4RVU - chains A and D; structure by X-ray diffraction, 1.80 A resolution.

# Chain A (and D)
Molecule: Probable quinone reductase Qor (NADPH:quinone reductase) (Zeta-crystallin homolog protein)
Source organism: Mycobacterium tuberculosis
Notes: engineered mutation(s): G291N; chain D of this document is another copy of the same molecule, construct and numbering; everything in this record applies to it too
UniProtKB: O53146 (O53146_MYCTU); numbering as in UniProt (aligned over 1-328)
Chain sequence (332 residues; row label = number of the first residue in the row; numbers below 1 keep their minus sign (Gly-3 is residue -3)):
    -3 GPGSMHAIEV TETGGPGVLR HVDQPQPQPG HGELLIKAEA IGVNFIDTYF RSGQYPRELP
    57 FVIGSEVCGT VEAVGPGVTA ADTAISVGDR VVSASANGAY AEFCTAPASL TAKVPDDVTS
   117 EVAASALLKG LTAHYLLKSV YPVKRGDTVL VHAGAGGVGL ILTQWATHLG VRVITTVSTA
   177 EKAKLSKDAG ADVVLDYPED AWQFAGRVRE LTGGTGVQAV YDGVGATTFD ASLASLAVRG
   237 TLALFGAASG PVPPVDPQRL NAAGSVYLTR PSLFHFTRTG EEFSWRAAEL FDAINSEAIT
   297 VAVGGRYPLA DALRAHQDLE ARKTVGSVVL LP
Not modelled in the structure: -3 to -1 (chain D: -3 to -1, 74-79)
Differences from the reference sequence: expression tag (-3 to 0); cloning artifact (291)
Ligand contacts: NADPH (NDP; NADPH dihydro-nicotinamide-adenine-dinucleotide phosphate): Asn40, Phe41, Ile42, Tyr45, Leu124, Lys125, Thr128, Tyr131, Ala149, Gly152, Gly153, Val154, Thr172, Val173, Ser174, Lys178, Tyr193, Gly219, Val220, Phe241, Gly242, Ala243, Ala244, Ser245, Arg266, Pro267, Ser268, Leu269, Leu315, Glu316, Arg318, Thr320, Gly322

# Chain A / chain D interface
Residue-residue contacts - 62 pairs, chain A then chain D:
  Tyr51(A) with Gln254(D), hydrogen bond
  Ser135(A) with Arg235(D); Tyr263(D), hydrogen bond (backbone-side chain)
  Val136(A) with Tyr263(D), hydrogen bond (backbone-side chain)
  Val234(A) with His271(D); Arg274(D)
  Arg235(A) with Ser135(D); Phe272(D)
  Leu240(A) with Pro253(D), hydrophobic
  Val248(A) with Pro253(D)
  Pro250(A) with Pro250(D), hydrophobic; Val251(D); Asp252(D)
  Val251(A) with Pro250(D); Val251(D), hydrogen bond (backbone-backbone); Pro253(D), hydrophobic
  Asp252(A) with Pro250(D)
  Pro253(A) with Leu240(D), hydrophobic; Val248(D); Pro249(D); Val251(D), hydrophobic; Arg266(D)
  Gln254(A) with Tyr51(D), hydrogen bond; Arg266(D)
  Leu256(A) with Leu264(D)
  Asn257(A) with Arg266(D); Ser268(D); His271(D)
  Gly260(A) with His271(D)
  Ser261(A) with Thr265(D); Arg266(D); Pro267(D); Ser268(D), hydrogen bond (side chain-backbone); His271(D), hydrogen bond; Phe272(D)
  Val262(A) with Thr265(D), hydrogen bond (backbone-side chain); Arg266(D)
  Tyr263(A) with Ser135(D); Val136(D), hydrogen bond (side chain-backbone); Leu264(D); Thr265(D)
  Leu264(A) with Leu256(D); Tyr263(D); Leu264(D), hydrogen bond (backbone-backbone)
  Thr265(A) with Ser261(D); Val262(D), hydrogen bond (side chain-backbone); Tyr263(D)
  Arg266(A) with Pro253(D); Gln254(D), hydrogen bond; Leu256(D); Asn257(D), hydrogen bond (backbone-backbone); Ser261(D)
  Pro267(A) with Ser261(D)
  Ser268(A) with Asn257(D); Ser261(D), hydrogen bond (backbone-side chain)
  His271(A) with Val234(D); Asn257(D); Gly260(D); Ser261(D), hydrogen bond
  Phe272(A) with Arg235(D); Ser261(D)
  Arg274(A) with Val234(D)
Interface residues without a listed pair, chain A (29 interface residues in all): Pro249, Glu278, Arg282
Interface residues without a listed pair, chain D (29 interface residues in all): Glu278, Arg282

# In short
Chain A and chain D each contribute 29 residues to their interface, with 15 hydrogen bonds. Polar contacts
include Tyr51(A)-Gln254(D), Ser135(A)-Tyr263(D) and Val136(A)-Tyr263(D). Ligands of chain A: NADPH.
Both chains are Probable quinone reductase Qor (NADPH:quinone reductase) (Zeta-crystallin homolog protein)
(Mycobacterium tuberculosis). Entry 4RVU (The native structure of mycobacterial Rv1454c complexed with NADPH)
was determined by X-ray diffraction (same publication as 4RVS).
